PDB entry 2PLX | X-ray diffraction, 1.56 A resolution | chains A and B

Chain A:
Name: Cationic trypsin
From: Bos taurus
Notes: EC 3.4.21.4
UniProtKB: P00760 (TRY1_BOVIN); the construct lacks a stretch of the UniProt sequence and is renumbered around it, so the offset changes along the chain: 16-34 = UniProt 21-39; 37-67 = UniProt 40-70; 69-125 = UniProt 71-127; 127-130 = UniProt 128-131; 5 more segments
Amino-acid sequence (223 residues; row label = number of the first residue in the row; note: 10 numbers in that range are skipped by the numbering (no residue carries them; nothing is unmodelled there)):
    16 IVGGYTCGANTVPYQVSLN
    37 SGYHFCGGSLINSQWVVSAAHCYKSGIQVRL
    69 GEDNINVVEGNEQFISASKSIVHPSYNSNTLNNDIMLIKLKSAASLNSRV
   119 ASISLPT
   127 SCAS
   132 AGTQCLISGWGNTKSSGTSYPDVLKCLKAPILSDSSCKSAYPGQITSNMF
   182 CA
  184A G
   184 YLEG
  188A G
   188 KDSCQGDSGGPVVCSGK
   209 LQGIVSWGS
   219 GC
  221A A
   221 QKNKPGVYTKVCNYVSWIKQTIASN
Cystine bridges: Cys22-Cys157, Cys42-Cys58, Cys128-Cys232, Cys136-Cys201, Cys168-Cys182, Cys191-Cys220
Bound ions: Ca2+: Glu70, Asn72, Val75, Glu80
Reported in the primary citation:
  - catalytic residues: His57, Asp102, Ser195

Chain B:
Name: Peptide Inhibitor
Amino-acid sequence (26 residues; numbered 6 to 31; the number before each row is that of its first residue):
     6 QCKVMCYAQRHSSPELLRRCLDNCEK
Cystine bridges: Cys7-Cys29, Cys11-Cys25
Reported in the primary citation:
  - contacts within the chain: Gln14-His16 (water-mediated contact), Cys11-His16 (water-mediated contact)
  - conformationally variable residues (order/disorder transition): His16, Ser17, Ser18 to Pro19

Interface between chain A and chain B:
Pairs across the interface - 42 pairs, chain A then chain B:
  Tyr39(A) - Ser18(B)  hydrogen bond
  Tyr39(A) - Glu20(B)  hydrogen bond
  His40(A) - Ser17(B)  hydrogen bond (backbone-side chain)
  Phe41(A) - His16(B)
  Phe41(A) - Ser17(B)  hydrogen bond (backbone-backbone)
  Phe41(A) - Ser18(B)
  Cys42(A) - His16(B)
  His57(A) - Gln14(B)
  His57(A) - Arg15(B)
  His57(A) - His16(B)
  His57(A) - Leu21(B)
  Tyr59(A) - Leu21(B)
  Lys60(A) - Ser18(B)
  Lys60(A) - Glu20(B)  salt bridge
  Leu99(A) - Met10(B)  hydrophobic
  Leu99(A) - Gln14(B)
  Tyr151(A) - Ser17(B)
  Gln175(A) - Gln6(B)
  Gln175(A) - Met10(B)  hydrogen bond
  Asp189(A) - Arg15(B)  salt bridge
  Ser190(A) - Arg15(B)  hydrogen bond
  Cys191(A) - Arg15(B)
  Gln192(A) - Tyr12(B)  hydrogen bond (side chain-backbone)
  Gln192(A) - Ala13(B)
  Gln192(A) - Gln14(B)  hydrogen bond (side chain-backbone)
  Gln192(A) - Arg15(B)
  Gln192(A) - His16(B)
  Gly193(A) - Arg15(B)  hydrogen bond (backbone-backbone)
  Gly193(A) - His16(B)
  Gly193(A) - Ser17(B)
  Asp194(A) - Arg15(B)  hydrogen bond (backbone-backbone)
  Ser195(A) - Arg15(B)  hydrogen bond (backbone-backbone)
  Ser195(A) - His16(B)  hydrogen bond (side chain-backbone)
  Ser214(A) - Gln14(B)
  Ser214(A) - Arg15(B)  hydrogen bond (backbone-backbone)
  Trp215(A) - Ala13(B)
  Trp215(A) - Arg15(B)
  Gly216(A) - Ala13(B)  hydrogen bond (backbone-backbone)
  Gly216(A) - Arg15(B)
  Gly219(A) - Arg15(B)  hydrogen bond (backbone-side chain)
  Cys220(A) - Arg15(B)
  Gly226(A) - Arg15(B)
Interface residues without a listed pair, chain A (29 interface residues in all): Cys58, Ser96, Asn97, Thr98, Val213, Tyr228
Interface residues without a listed pair, chain B (12 interface residues in all): Pro19
The authors on this interface:
  - pairs named by the authors: Tyr39(A)-Ser18(B) (hydrogen bond), Phe41(A)-Ser17(B) (backbone contact), Ser195(A)-Arg15(B), Arg15(B)-Asp189(A) (salt bridge)

In short:
29 residues of chain A and 12 residues of chain B are in contact; the contacts include 15 hydrogen bonds and 2
salt bridges. Among the polar pairs are Lys60(A)-Glu20(B), Asp189(A)-Arg15(B) and Tyr39(A)-Ser18(B). The paper
describes a hydrogen bond between Tyr39(A) and Ser18(B); a backbone contact between Phe41(A) and Ser17(B); a
contact between Ser195(A) and Arg15(B). The paper reports catalytic residues His57(A), Asp102(A) and
Ser195(A); conformational variability at His16(B), Ser17(B) and Ser18(B).
Here chain A is Cationic trypsin (Bos taurus) and chain B is Peptide Inhibitor. Entry 2PLX (Trypsin complexed
to a synthetic peptide from Veronica hederifolia) was determined by X-ray diffraction (same publication as
2CMY).
